Entry 5OU3 (X-ray diffraction, 1.60 A resolution); this record covers chain A.

[Chain A]
Name: Inosine-5'-monophosphate dehydrogenase
Source organism: Mycobacterium thermoresistibile (strain ATCC 19527 / DSM 44167 / CIP 105390 / JCM 6362 / NCTC 10409 / 316)
Notes: EC 1.1.1.205
UniProtKB: G7CNL4 (G7CNL4_MYCT3); the construct has insertions or renumbered stretches relative to UniProt, so the offset changes along the chain: 3-110 = UniProt 2-109; 113-389 = UniProt 237-513
Chain sequence (389 residues; numbered 1 to 389; the number before each row is that of its first residue):
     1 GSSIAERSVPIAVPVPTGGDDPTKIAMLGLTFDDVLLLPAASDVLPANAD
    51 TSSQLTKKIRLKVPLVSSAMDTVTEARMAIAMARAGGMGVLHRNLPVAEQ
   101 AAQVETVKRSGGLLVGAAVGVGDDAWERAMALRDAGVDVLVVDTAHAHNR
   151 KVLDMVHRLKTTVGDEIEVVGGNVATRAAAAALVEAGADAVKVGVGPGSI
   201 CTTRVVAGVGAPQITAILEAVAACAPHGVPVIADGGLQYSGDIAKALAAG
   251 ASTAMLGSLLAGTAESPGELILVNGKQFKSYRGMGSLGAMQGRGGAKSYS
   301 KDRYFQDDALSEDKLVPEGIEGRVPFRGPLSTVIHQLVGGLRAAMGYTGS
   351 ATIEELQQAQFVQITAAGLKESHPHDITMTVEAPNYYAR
Disordered / not traced: 1-13, 293-314, 370-389
Sequence notes: expression tag (1-2); linker (111-112)
Small-molecule neighbours:
  - AUN ((2S)-N-[5-(4-bromophenyl)-1H-imidazol-2-yl]-2-[4-(1-methylimidazol-4-yl)phenoxy]propanamide): Ser42, Val44, Leu45, Pro46, Asp143, Thr144, Ala145, His146, Asn149, Asn173, Lys192, Asp234, Met284, Gly285, Met290, Val316, Glu318, Ala343, Gly346, Tyr347
  - inosinic acid (IMP): Ser68, Met70, Asn173, Pro197, Gly198, Ser199, Ile200, Cys201, Thr203, Asp234, Gly235, Gly236, Leu237, Met255, Leu256, Gly257, Ser258, Tyr281, Gly283, Met284, Gly285, Ser286, Glu318, Gly319
Reported in the primary citation:
  - binding site for AUN: Pro46, Asp143, His146, Asn149, Asn173, Glu318, Tyr347

[Summary]
Bound to chain A: inosinic acid and compound AUN. From the paper: a binding site for AUN at Pro46, Asp143 and
His146 among others.
Chain A is Inosine-5'-monophosphate dehydrogenase (Mycobacterium thermoresistibile (strain ATCC 19527 / DSM
44167 / CIP 105390 / JCM 6362 / NCTC 10409 / 316)); the structure, M. thermoresistible IMPDH in complex with
IMP and Compound 31 (AT080), was determined by X-ray diffraction, deposited together with 5OU1 and 5OU2.
